PDB entry 3BAM | X-ray diffraction, 1.80 A resolution | chains C and A of the 5 polymer chains in the assembly

== Chain C ==
Molecule: 12-nt DNA strand
Sequence (12 nucleotides; numbered 1 to 12; the number before each row is that of its first residue):
     1 TATGGATCCA TA

== Chain A ==
Name: Protein (restriction endonuclease bamhi)
Source organism: Bacillus amyloliquefaciens
Notes: EC 3.1.21.4
UniProtKB: P23940 (T2BA_BACAM); residue numbers follow UniProt; this construct covers 1-213
Chain sequence (213 residues; row label = number of the first residue in the row):
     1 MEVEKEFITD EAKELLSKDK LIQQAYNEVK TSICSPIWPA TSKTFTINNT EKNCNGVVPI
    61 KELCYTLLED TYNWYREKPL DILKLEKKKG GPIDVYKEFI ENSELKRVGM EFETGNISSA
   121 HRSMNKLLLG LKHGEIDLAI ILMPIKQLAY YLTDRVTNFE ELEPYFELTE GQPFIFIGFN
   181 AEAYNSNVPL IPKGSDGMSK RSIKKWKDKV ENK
Not modelled in the structure: 207-213
Bound ions: Mn2+: Asp94, Phe112 (shared with 1 residue of chain E)
Curated features (UniProtKB/Swiss-Prot):
  - active site: Glu113 (Proton acceptor)
  - binding site (Mg(2+)): Glu77, Asp94, Glu111, Phe112

== Chain C / chain A interface ==
Pairs across the interface (22):
  DT1(C) with Lys146(A), sugar contact; Tyr150(A), hydrogen bond to the base
  DA2(C) with Lys146(A), salt bridge to the phosphate
  DT3(C) with Arg155(A), base contact; Glu161(A), sugar contact
  DG4(C) with Arg155(A), hydrogen bond to the base
  DG5(C) with Asn116(A), hydrogen bond to the base; Arg155(A), base contact
  DA6(C) with Asn116(A), base contact; Met198(A), base contact
  DT7(C) with Gly197(A), base contact; Met198(A), sugar contact; Trp206(A), hydrogen bond to the phosphate
  DC8(C) with Gly197(A), hydrogen bond to the base; Ser202(A), phosphate contact; Ile203(A), sugar contact; Lys204(A), sugar contact; Trp206(A), hydrogen bond to the phosphate
  DC9(C) with Ser195(A), sugar contact; Asp196(A), sugar contact; Ser202(A), phosphate contact; Ile203(A), hydrogen bond to the phosphate
Also at the interface, not in a pair above, chain C (10 interface residues in all): DA10
Also at the interface, not in a pair above, chain A (14 interface residues in all): Lys52

== Summary ==
10 residues of chain C face 14 of chain A across their interface, with 7 hydrogen bonds and 1 salt bridge.
Polar contacts include DT1(C)-Tyr150(A), DG4(C)-Arg155(A) and DG5(C)-Asn116(A). Curated annotation (UniProt)
lists active-site residue Glu113(A) and 4 Mg2+-binding residues on chain A.
Here chain C is a 12-nt DNA strand and chain A is Protein (restriction endonuclease bamhi) (Bacillus
amyloliquefaciens). Entry 3BAM (Restriction endonuclease bamhi complex with DNA and manganese ions
(post-REACTIVE complex)) was determined by X-ray diffraction (same publication as 2BAM).
